8PQQ - chains A and C of the 4 polymer chains in the assembly; structure by X-ray diffraction, 2.23 A resolution.

Chain A:
Protein: Nucleoside 2-deoxyribosyltransferase
Source organism: Chroococcidiopsis thermalis PCC 7203
Reference sequence: K9TVX3 (K9TVX3_CHRTP); residue numbers follow UniProt; this construct covers 1-155
Amino-acid sequence (155 residues; numbered 1 to 155; the number before each row is that of its first residue):
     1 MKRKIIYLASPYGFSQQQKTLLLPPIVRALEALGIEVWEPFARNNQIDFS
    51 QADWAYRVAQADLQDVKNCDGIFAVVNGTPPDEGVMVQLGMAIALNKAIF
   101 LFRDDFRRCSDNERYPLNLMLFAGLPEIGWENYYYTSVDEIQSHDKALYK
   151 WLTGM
Unresolved in the structure: 155
Differences from the reference sequence: engineered mutation Q88 (Glu in K9TVX3)
Bound ions: Mg2+ near E31 (its only coordinating residue here)
Small-molecule neighbours:
  - clofarabine (CFB; 2-chloro-9-(2-deoxy-2-fluoro-b -D-arabinofuranosyl)-9H-purin-6-amine), molecule 1: Y7, A9, S10, F14, P40, F41, N44, W54, V58, D62, D82, G84, V85, Q88
  - clofarabine (CFB), molecule 2: D111, N118, L119, M120
What the authors report for this chain:
  - binding site for clofarabine: S10, D62, D111, N118
  - contacts within the chain: Y7-Q88, D62-Q88
  - catalytic residues: D111 (proposed by the authors, not directly observed)
  - mutagenesis - D62N, E88Q (50-fold), M120C: decreased catalytic activity
  - mutagenesis - E88Q: unchanged catalytic activity on 2'-deoxyribosylation
  - specificity-determining residues: D62 (proposed by the authors, not directly observed)

Chain C:
Protein: Nucleoside 2-deoxyribosyltransferase
Source organism: Chroococcidiopsis thermalis PCC 7203
Reference sequence: K9TVX3 (K9TVX3_CHRTP); residue numbers follow UniProt; this construct covers 1-154
Amino-acid sequence (154 residues; row label = number of the first residue in the row):
     1 MKRKIIYLASPYGFSQQQKTLLLPPIVRALEALGIEVWEPFARNNQIDFS
    51 QADWAYRVAQADLQDVKNCDGIFAVVNGTPPDEGVMVQLGMAIALNKAIF
   101 LFRDDFRRCSDNERYPLNLMLFAGLPEIGWENYYYTSVDEIQSHDKALYK
   151 WLTG
Differences from the reference sequence: engineered mutation Q88 (Glu in K9TVX3)
Small-molecule neighbours:
  - clofarabine (CFB; 2-chloro-9-(2-deoxy-2-fluoro-b -D-arabinofuranosyl)-9H-purin-6-amine), molecule 1: Y7, A9, S10, F14, P40, F41, N44, W54, V58, D62, D82, G84, V85, Q88
  - clofarabine (CFB), molecule 2: D111, N118, L119, M120

Interface between chain A and chain C:
Contacting residue pairs (69; chain A residue first):
  F14(A) with D111(C); N118(C)
  D53(A) with E127(C)
  W54(A) with N112(C); E113(C), hydrogen bond; L119(C), hydrophobic
  A55(A) with N112(C); Y115(C), hydrophobic; L119(C)
  Y56(A) with Y115(C); L125(C); E127(C)
  V58(A) with L119(C), hydrophobic
  A59(A) with L119(C); A123(C), hydrophobic
  Q60(A) with A123(C), hydrogen bond (side chain-backbone)
  D62(A) with M120(C)
  P80(A) with P80(C); E83(C)
  E83(A) with P80(C); M86(C); N118(C); L121(C)
  G84(A) with N118(C)
  M86(A) with E83(C); M86(C), hydrophobic; V87(C)
  V87(A) with M86(C); G90(C); M120(C)
  Q88(A) with M120(C)
  G90(A) with V87(C); G90(C); M91(C)
  M91(A) with G90(C), hydrogen bond (backbone-backbone); M91(C); I93(C), hydrophobic; A94(C), hydrophobic; M120(C), hydrophobic
  I93(A) with L63(C), hydrophobic; M91(C), hydrophobic
  A94(A) with M91(C), hydrophobic; L95(C), hydrophobic
  L95(A) with A94(C), hydrophobic
  D111(A) with W54(C)
  N112(A) with W54(C); A55(C)
  R114(A) with A52(C), hydrogen bond (side chain-backbone); D53(C)
  Y115(A) with A55(C), hydrophobic; Y56(C)
  N118(A) with F14(C); E83(C); G84(C)
  L119(A) with W54(C), hydrophobic; A55(C), hydrophobic; V58(C), hydrophobic; A59(C)
  M120(A) with D62(C); G84(C); V87(C); Q88(C); M91(C), hydrophobic
  L121(A) with E83(C)
  A123(A) with Q60(C), hydrogen bond (backbone-side chain); L63(C)
  L125(A) with Y56(C)
  E127(A) with D53(C); Y56(C)
Also at the interface, not in a pair above, chain A (37 interface residues in all): A52, L63, P81, D82, L89, P126
Also at the interface, not in a pair above, chain C (38 interface residues in all): P81, D82, L89, R114, P126

In short:
37 residues of chain A face 38 of chain C across their interface; the contacts include 5 hydrogen bonds. Among
the polar pairs are W54(A)-E113(C), Q60(A)-A123(C) and R114(A)-A52(C). Clofarabine is bound between chain A
and chain C. The paper reports the catalytic residue D111(A); D62N, E88Q and M120C of chain A reduce catalytic
activity.
Here chain A is Nucleoside 2-deoxyribosyltransferase and chain C is Nucleoside 2-deoxyribosyltransferase, both
from Chroococcidiopsis thermalis PCC 7203. Entry 8PQQ (Nucleoside 2'deoxyribosyltransferase from
Chroococcidiopsis thermalis PCC 7203 E88Q Mutant bound to Clofarabine) was determined by X-ray diffraction.
